PDB entry 4DXA | X-ray diffraction, 1.95 A resolution | chains A and B

Chain A:
Name: Ras-related protein Rap-1b
From: Homo sapiens
Notes: EC 3.6.5.2
UniProt: P61224 (RAP1B_HUMAN); residue numbers follow UniProt; this construct covers 1-167
Chain sequence (169 residues; row label = number of the first residue in the row; numbers below 1 keep their minus sign (Gly-1 is residue -1)):
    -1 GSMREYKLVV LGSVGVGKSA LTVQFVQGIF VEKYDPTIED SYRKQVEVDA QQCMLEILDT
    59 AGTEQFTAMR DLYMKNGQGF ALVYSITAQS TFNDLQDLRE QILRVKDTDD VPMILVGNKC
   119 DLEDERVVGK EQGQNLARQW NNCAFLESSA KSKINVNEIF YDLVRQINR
Disordered / not traced: -1
Construct notes: expression tag (-1 to 0); engineered mutation Val12 (Gly in P61224)
UniProt features mapped onto this chain:
  - motif: Tyr32 to Tyr40 (Effector region)
  - binding site (GTP): Gly10, Ser11, Gly13 to Ala18, Asp57 to Thr61, Asn116 to Asp119, Ser147 to Lys149
  - modified residue: Ser39 (ADP-ribosylserine)
  - natural variant: Val12 (G12V: In THC11; this construct carries the variant), Ala59 (A59G: In THC11), Gly60 (G60R: In THC11)
  - mutagenesis: Gln25 (Q25A: Impairs interaction with KRIT1), Tyr32 (Y32A: 25-fold reduction in RAP1GAP-stimulated GTPase activity; Y32F: 2-fold reduction in RAP1GAP-stimulated GTPase activity), Glu37 (E37A: Strong reduction in nucleotide exchange with EPAC2), Asp38 (D38A: Impairs interaction with KRIT1), Gln63 (Q63E: Abolishes complex formation with RAP1GAP. Loss GTPase activity), Phe64 (F64A: Abolishes complex formation with RAP1GAP. Loss GTPase activity)
Ion coordination: Mg2+: Ser17, Thr35 (together with GTP-gamma-S)
Ligand contacts: GTP-gamma-S (GSP; 5'-guanosine-diphosphate-monothiophosphate): Ser11, Val12, Gly13, Val14, Gly15, Lys16, Ser17, Ala18, Phe28, Val29, Glu30, Tyr32, Asp33, Pro34, Thr35, Thr58, Ala59, Gly60, Asn116, Lys117, Asp119, Leu120, Ser146, Ser147, Ala148, Lys149

Chain B:
Name: Krev interaction trapped protein 1
From: Homo sapiens
Notes: fragment: FERM domain
UniProt: O00522 (KRIT1_HUMAN); residues 420-736 here = UniProt positions 420-736
Chain sequence (322 residues; each row starts with the number of its first residue):
   415 GSPEFEKVRI YRMDGSYRSV ELKHGNNTTV QQIMEGMRLS QETQQYFTIW ICSENLSLQL
   475 KPYHKPLQHV RDWPEILAEL TNLDPQRETP QLFLRRDVRL PLEVEKQIED PLAILILFDE
   535 ARYNLLKGFY TAPDAKLITL ASLLLQIVYG NYESKKHKQG FLNEENLKSI VPVTKLKSKA
   595 PHWTNRILHE YKNLSTSEGV SKEMHHLQRM FLQNCWEIPT YGAAFFTGQI FTKASPSNHK
   655 VIPVYVGVNI KGLHLLNMET KALLISLKYG CFMWQLGDTD TCFQIHSMEN KMSFIVHTKQ
   715 AGLVVKLLMK LNGQLMPTER NS
Disordered / not traced: 415-418, 611-612, 647-653, 730-736
Construct notes: expression tag (415-419)
UniProt features mapped onto this chain:
  - region: Ser430 to Arg452 (Interaction with RAP1B)
  - natural variant: Lys569 (K569E: In CCM1)
  - mutagenesis: Ser430 (S430E: Impairs interaction with RAP1B), Arg432 (R432E: Impairs interaction with RAP1B), Arg452 (R452E: 40-fold-reduced affinity for Rap1A; R452E: Impairs interaction with RAP1B), Leu717 (L717A: Strongly reduced affinity for HEG1; when associated with A-721), Leu721 (L721A: Strongly reduced affinity for HEG1; when associated with A-717)

How chain A and chain B interact:
Pairs across the interface - 34 pairs, chain A then chain B:
  Ser0(A) - Glu579(B)
  Met1(A) - Glu579(B)  hydrogen bond (backbone-side chain)
  Val21(A) - Arg452(B)
  Gln25(A) - Arg452(B)  hydrogen bond
  Gln25(A) - Leu526(B)
  Gln25(A) - Leu529(B)
  Gln25(A) - His619(B)  hydrogen bond (backbone-side chain)
  Gly26(A) - His619(B)
  Ile27(A) - Pro525(B)  hydrophobic
  Ile27(A) - Leu526(B)
  Ile27(A) - His619(B)
  Asp33(A) - Arg432(B)
  Asp33(A) - Arg452(B)
  Pro34(A) - Arg432(B)  hydrogen bond (backbone-side chain)
  Ile36(A) - Ser433(B)
  Ile36(A) - Val434(B)
  Ile36(A) - Glu435(B)
  Glu37(A) - Arg423(B)  salt bridge
  Glu37(A) - Tyr431(B)  hydrogen bond
  Glu37(A) - Ser433(B)  hydrogen bond (backbone-side chain)
  Asp38(A) - Tyr431(B)
  Asp38(A) - Arg432(B)  salt bridge
  Asp38(A) - Ser433(B)  hydrogen bond (side chain-backbone)
  Ser39(A) - Ser430(B)
  Ser39(A) - Tyr431(B)  hydrogen bond (backbone-backbone)
  Tyr40(A) - Arg452(B)  hydrogen bond
  Arg41(A) - Asp428(B)  hydrogen bond (side chain-backbone)
  Arg41(A) - Gly429(B)
  Gln43(A) - Val562(B)
  Gln43(A) - Tyr563(B)  hydrogen bond
  Gln50(A) - Tyr563(B)
  Leu56(A) - Tyr431(B)
  Phe64(A) - Phe419(B)  hydrophobic
  Met67(A) - Lys421(B)
Other interface residues (no listed pair), chain A (20 interface residues in all): Glu45
Other interface residues (no listed pair), chain B (22 interface residues in all): Arg426, Met451, Lys570

In short:
The interface between chain A and chain B involves 20 residues on one side and 22 on the other, with 11
hydrogen bonds and 2 salt bridges. Polar contacts include Glu37(A)-Arg423(B), Asp38(A)-Arg432(B) and
Met1(A)-Glu579(B). Chain A binds GTP-gamma-S.
Here chain A is Ras-related protein Rap-1b and chain B is Krev interaction trapped protein 1, both from Homo
sapiens. Entry 4DXA (Co-crystal structure of Rap1 in complex with KRIT1) was determined by X-ray diffraction.
